PDB entry 5FCK | X-ray diffraction, 1.86 A resolution | chain A

[Chain A]
Name: Complement factor D
Source organism: Homo sapiens
Notes: EC 3.4.21.46
UniProtKB: P00746 (CFAD_HUMAN); the construct lacks a stretch of the UniProt sequence and is renumbered around it, so the offset changes along the chain: 16-36 = UniProt 26-46; 38-59 = UniProt 47-68; 62-115 = UniProt 74-127; 118-124 = UniProt 128-134; 6 more segments
Chain sequence (232 residues; each row starts with the number of its first residue; note: 10 numbers in that range are skipped by the numbering (no residue carries them; nothing is unmodelled there); a row labelled like 59A-59D holds insertion residues (59A, then the next letters in order)):
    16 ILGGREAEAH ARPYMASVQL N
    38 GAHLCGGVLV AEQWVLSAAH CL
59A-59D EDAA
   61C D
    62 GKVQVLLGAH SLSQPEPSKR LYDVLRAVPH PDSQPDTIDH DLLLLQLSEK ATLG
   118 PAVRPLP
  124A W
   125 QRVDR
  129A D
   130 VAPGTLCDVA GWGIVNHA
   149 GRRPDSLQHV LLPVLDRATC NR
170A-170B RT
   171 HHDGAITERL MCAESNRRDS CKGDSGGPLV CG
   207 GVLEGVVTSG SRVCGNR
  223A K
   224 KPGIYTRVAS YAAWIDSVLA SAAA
Not modelled in the structure: 59A-59D, 245-247
Disulfide bonds: Cys42-Cys58, Cys136-Cys201, Cys168-Cys182, Cys191-Cys220
Differences from the reference sequence: expression tag (244-247)
Ligand contacts: 5WC (1-[2-[(1R,3S,5R)-3-[[(1R)-1-(3-chloranyl-2-fluoranyl-phenyl)ethyl]carbamoyl]-2-azabicyclo[3.1.0]hexan-2-yl]-2-oxidanylidene-ethyl]pyrazolo[3,4-c]pyridine-3-carboxamide): His40, Leu41, Cys42, His57, Cys58, Trp141, Gly142, Ile143, Arg151, Ser190, Cys191, Lys192, Gly193, Ser195, Val213, Thr214, Ser215, Gly216, Ser217, Arg218, Cys220
From the paper describing this entry:
  - catalytic residues: His57
  - conformationally variable residues (side-chain flip): His57
  - binding site for 5WC: Leu41, Trp141, Ser190, Gly193, Arg218, Ile227

[In short]
Chain A binds compound 5WC. The paper reports the catalytic residue His57; a binding site for 5WC at Leu41,
Trp141 and Ser190 among others.
Chain A is Complement factor D (Homo sapiens); the structure, Complement factor D in complex with compound 5,
was determined by X-ray diffraction, deposited together with 5FAH, 5FBE, 5FBI and 5FCR.
